PDB entry 6IIJ | electron microscopy, 2.84 A resolution | chains A and B of the 4 polymer chains in the assembly

== Chain A ==
Name: VP1
Source organism: Coxsackievirus A10
Reference sequence: A0A1B3Z4Y8 (A0A1B3Z4Y8_9ENTO); residues 1-297 here correspond to UniProt positions 565-861 (UniProt number = residue number + 564)
Chain sequence (297 residues; row label = number of the first residue in the row):
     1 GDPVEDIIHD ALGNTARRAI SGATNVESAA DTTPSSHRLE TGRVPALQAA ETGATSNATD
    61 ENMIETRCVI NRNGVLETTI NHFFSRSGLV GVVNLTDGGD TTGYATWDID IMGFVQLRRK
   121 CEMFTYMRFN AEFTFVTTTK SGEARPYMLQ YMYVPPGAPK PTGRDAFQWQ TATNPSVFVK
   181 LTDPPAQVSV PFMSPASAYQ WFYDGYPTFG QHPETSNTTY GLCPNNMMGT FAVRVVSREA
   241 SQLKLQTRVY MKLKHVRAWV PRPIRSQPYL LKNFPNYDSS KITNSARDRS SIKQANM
Unresolved in the structure: 1, 10-17, 297
Ligand contacts: sphingosine (SPH): Ile109, Asp110, Ile111, Met112, Phe133, Phe135, Tyr153, Val190, Met193, Tyr199, Trp201, Asn226, Met227, Met228, Phe231, Asn273
Reported in the primary citation:
  - binding site for sphingosine: Ile109, Ile111, Asn226

== Chain B ==
Name: VP2
Source organism: Coxsackievirus A10
Reference sequence: A0A1B3Z4Y8 (A0A1B3Z4Y8_9ENTO); residues 1-255 here correspond to UniProt positions 70-324 (UniProt number = residue number + 69)
Chain sequence (255 residues; each row starts with the number of its first residue):
     1 SPSVEACGYS DRVAQLTVGN SSITTQEAAN IVLAYGEWPE YCPDTDATAV DKPTRPDVSV
    61 NRFYTLDSKM WQENSTGWYW KFPDVLNKTG VFGQNAQFHY LYRSGFCLHV QCNASKFHQG
   121 ALLVAVIPEF VIAGRGSNTK PNEAPHPGFT TTFPGTTGAT FHDPYVLDSG VPLSQALIYP
   181 HQWVNLRTNN CATVIVPYIN AVPFDSAINH SNFGLVVVPV SPLKYSSGAT TAIPITITIA
   241 PLNSEFGGLR QAVSQ
Unresolved in the structure: 1-9

== Interface between chain A and chain B ==
Pairs across the interface (90; chain A residue first):
  Ala19(A) with Gly36(B)
  Ile20(A) with Leu33(B), hydrophobic; Gly36(B)
  Ala50(A) with Trp183(B)
  Glu51(A) with Gln182(B); Trp183(B), hydrogen bond (backbone-backbone); Asn185(B); Thr188(B), hydrogen bond
  Thr52(A) with Val32(B)
  Gly53(A) with His181(B)
  Thr125(A) with Glu129(B)
  Tyr126(A) with Glu129(B), hydrogen bond; Asn200(B); Ala201(B)
  Ser197(A) with Ala201(B)
  Ala198(A) with Ala201(B)
  Phe202(A) with Glu129(B)
  Tyr203(A) with Glu129(B); Val131(B); His210(B)
  Asp204(A) with Lys81(B), salt bridge; Glu129(B), hydrogen bond (backbone-side chain); Phe130(B); Val131(B); Phe153(B); His210(B); Ser211(B), hydrogen bond (backbone-backbone)
  Gly205(A) with Asn209(B)
  Tyr206(A) with Phe149(B); Thr152(B), hydrogen bond; Asn209(B)
  Thr208(A) with Asn209(B)
  Phe209(A) with Tyr100(B), hydrophobic; Ser206(B); Ile208(B), hydrophobic; Asn209(B)
  Gly210(A) with Gln255(B), hydrogen bond (backbone-backbone)
  Gln211(A) with Gln255(B)
  His212(A) with Phe149(B)
  Glu214(A) with Phe149(B); Thr150(B), hydrogen bond (side chain-backbone)
  Asn217(A) with His146(B); Gly148(B), hydrogen bond (side chain-backbone); Phe149(B)
  Thr218(A) with His146(B), hydrogen bond (backbone-side chain)
  Tyr220(A) with Val131(B); Ile132(B); Thr152(B)
  Val260(A) with Tyr35(B); Pro128(B), hydrophobic
  Arg262(A) with Pro128(B), hydrogen bond (side chain-backbone); Glu129(B); Ile178(B); Tyr179(B)
  Pro263(A) with Val171(B), hydrophobic; Gln175(B); Ile178(B); Tyr179(B)
  Ile264(A) with Val171(B); Pro172(B); Gln175(B), hydrogen bond (backbone-side chain)
  Arg265(A) with Ser169(B), hydrogen bond (side chain-backbone); Gly170(B)
  Ser266(A) with Gly170(B), hydrogen bond (backbone-backbone); Pro172(B)
  Gln267(A) with Gly170(B)
  Leu270(A) with Gly136(B); Thr139(B)
  Leu271(A) with Thr139(B); Pro141(B), hydrophobic; Ala144(B), hydrophobic
  Phe274(A) with His146(B)
  Pro275(A) with Ala133(B)
  Asn276(A) with Ala133(B); Gly134(B), hydrogen bond (side chain-backbone); Pro145(B)
  Tyr277(A) with Gly134(B), hydrogen bond (backbone-backbone); Arg135(B); Gly136(B), hydrogen bond (backbone-backbone); Asp163(B), hydrogen bond; Val166(B); Asp168(B); Gly170(B)
  Asp278(A) with Gly136(B); Ser137(B)
  Ser279(A) with Arg135(B), hydrogen bond; Asp163(B)
  Ile282(A) with Asp163(B)
  Asn284(A) with Tyr165(B)
  Ser285(A) with Tyr165(B)
Also at the interface, not in a pair above, chain A (46 interface residues in all): Ala196, Gln200, Pro213, Pro261
Also at the interface, not in a pair above, chain B (60 interface residues in all): Ala29, Asn30, Trp38, Asn138, Lys140, Pro147, Ala176, Asn189, Ile199, Val202

== Overview ==
46 residues of chain A face 60 of chain B across their interface, with 19 hydrogen bonds and 1 salt bridge.
Polar contacts include Asp204(A)-Lys81(B), Glu51(A)-Thr188(B) and Tyr126(A)-Glu129(B). Ligands of chain A:
sphingosine. From the paper: a binding site for sphingosine at Ile109(A), Ile111(A) and Asn226(A).
Chain A is VP1 and chain B is VP2, both from Coxsackievirus A10; the structure, Cryo-EM structure of CV-A10
mature virion, was determined by electron microscopy, deposited together with 6IIO.
